3SBO - chains B and C of the 6 polymer chains in the assembly; structure by X-ray diffraction, 3.20 A resolution.

== Chain B (and C) ==
Name: NADP-specific glutamate dehydrogenase
Source organism: Escherichia coli
Notes: EC 1.4.1.4; chain C of this document is another copy of the same molecule, construct and numbering; everything in this record applies to it too
UniProtKB: P00370 (DHE4_ECOLI); residue numbers follow UniProt; this construct covers 1-447
Chain sequence (447 residues; numbered 1 to 447; the number before each row is that of its first residue):
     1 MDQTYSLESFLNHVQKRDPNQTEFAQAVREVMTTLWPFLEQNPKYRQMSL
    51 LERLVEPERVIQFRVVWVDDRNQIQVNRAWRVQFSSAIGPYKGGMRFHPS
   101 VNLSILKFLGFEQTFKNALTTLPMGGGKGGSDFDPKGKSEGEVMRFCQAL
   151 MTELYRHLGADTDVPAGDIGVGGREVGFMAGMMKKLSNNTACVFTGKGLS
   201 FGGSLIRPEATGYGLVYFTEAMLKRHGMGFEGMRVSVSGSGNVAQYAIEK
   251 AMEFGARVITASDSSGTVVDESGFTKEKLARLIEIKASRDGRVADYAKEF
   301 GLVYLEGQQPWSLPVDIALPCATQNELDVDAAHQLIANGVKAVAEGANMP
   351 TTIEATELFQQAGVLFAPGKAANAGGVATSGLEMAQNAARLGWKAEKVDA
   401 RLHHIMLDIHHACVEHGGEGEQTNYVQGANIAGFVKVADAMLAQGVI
Unresolved in the structure: 1-5, 419-420 (chain C: 1-5)
Swiss-Prot annotation at these positions:
  - active site: Lys128 (Proton donor)
  - binding site (substrate): Lys92, Gln113, Lys116, Gly167, Ser380
  - binding site (NADP(+)): Thr211, Asn242
  - site: Asp168 (Important for catalysis)

== Interface between chain B and chain C ==
Contacting residue pairs (41):
  Glu140(B) - Met48(C)
  Met144(B) - Gly445(C)
  Met144(B) - Val446(C)
  Gln148(B) - Val446(C)  hydrogen bond (side chain-backbone)
  Gly177(B) - Ala443(C)
  Gly177(B) - Gln444(C)
  Phe178(B) - Ala443(C)
  Phe178(B) - Gly445(C)
  Gly181(B) - Gln444(C)
  Met182(B) - Ile447(C)
  Lys184(B) - Ser86(C)  hydrogen bond (side chain-backbone)
  Lys184(B) - Ala87(C)  hydrogen bond (side chain-backbone)
  Lys184(B) - Gln444(C)  hydrogen bond
  Lys185(B) - Ile447(C)
  Asn188(B) - Arg59(C)  hydrogen bond
  Asn188(B) - Thr162(C)  hydrogen bond (backbone-side chain)
  Asn189(B) - Asp161(C)
  Asn189(B) - Thr162(C)
  Thr190(B) - Gly89(C)
  Thr190(B) - Pro90(C)
  Thr190(B) - Asp161(C)  hydrogen bond (backbone-backbone)
  Ala191(B) - Asp161(C)
  Ser200(B) - Lys436(C)  hydrogen bond (side chain-backbone)
  Ser200(B) - Asp439(C)
  Ser200(B) - Ala440(C)  hydrogen bond (side chain-backbone)
  Phe201(B) - Ala87(C)
  Phe201(B) - Ala440(C)  hydrophobic
  Phe201(B) - Ala443(C)  hydrophobic
  Phe201(B) - Gln444(C)
  Ala388(B) - Ala388(C)
  Ala389(B) - Ala385(C)
  Arg390(B) - Pro90(C)
  Arg390(B) - Pro123(C)
  Arg390(B) - Ala160(C)
  Arg390(B) - Asp161(C)  salt bridge
  Arg390(B) - Ala388(C)
  Leu391(B) - Leu122(C)  hydrophobic
  Leu391(B) - Leu382(C)  hydrophobic
  Leu391(B) - Ala385(C)  hydrophobic
  Leu391(B) - Trp393(C)  hydrophobic
  Lys394(B) - His404(C)
Also at the interface, not in a pair above, chain C (27 interface residues in all): Tyr91, Met384, Leu442

== In short ==
20 residues of chain B and 27 residues of chain C are in contact, with 9 hydrogen bonds and 1 salt bridge.
Polar contacts include Arg390(B)-Asp161(C), Gln148(B)-Val446(C) and Lys184(B)-Ser86(C).
Both chains are NADP-specific glutamate dehydrogenase (Escherichia coli). Entry 3SBO (Structure of E.coli GDH
from native source) was determined by X-ray diffraction together with 2XHY, 3NBU and 3N6Q from the same study.
